7M7I - chains B and A of the 6 polymer chains in the assembly; structure by electron microscopy, 3.40 A resolution.

== Chain B (and A) ==
Molecule: EryAI
Organism: Saccharopolyspora erythraea
Notes: chain A of this document is another copy of the same molecule, construct and numbering; everything in this record applies to it too
UniProtKB: Q5UNP6 (Q5UNP6_SACER); the construct has insertions or renumbered stretches relative to UniProt, so the offset changes along the chain: 32-1485 = UniProt 557-2010; 1491-1573 = UniProt 3463-3545
Amino-acid sequence (1593 residues; each row starts with the number of its first residue):
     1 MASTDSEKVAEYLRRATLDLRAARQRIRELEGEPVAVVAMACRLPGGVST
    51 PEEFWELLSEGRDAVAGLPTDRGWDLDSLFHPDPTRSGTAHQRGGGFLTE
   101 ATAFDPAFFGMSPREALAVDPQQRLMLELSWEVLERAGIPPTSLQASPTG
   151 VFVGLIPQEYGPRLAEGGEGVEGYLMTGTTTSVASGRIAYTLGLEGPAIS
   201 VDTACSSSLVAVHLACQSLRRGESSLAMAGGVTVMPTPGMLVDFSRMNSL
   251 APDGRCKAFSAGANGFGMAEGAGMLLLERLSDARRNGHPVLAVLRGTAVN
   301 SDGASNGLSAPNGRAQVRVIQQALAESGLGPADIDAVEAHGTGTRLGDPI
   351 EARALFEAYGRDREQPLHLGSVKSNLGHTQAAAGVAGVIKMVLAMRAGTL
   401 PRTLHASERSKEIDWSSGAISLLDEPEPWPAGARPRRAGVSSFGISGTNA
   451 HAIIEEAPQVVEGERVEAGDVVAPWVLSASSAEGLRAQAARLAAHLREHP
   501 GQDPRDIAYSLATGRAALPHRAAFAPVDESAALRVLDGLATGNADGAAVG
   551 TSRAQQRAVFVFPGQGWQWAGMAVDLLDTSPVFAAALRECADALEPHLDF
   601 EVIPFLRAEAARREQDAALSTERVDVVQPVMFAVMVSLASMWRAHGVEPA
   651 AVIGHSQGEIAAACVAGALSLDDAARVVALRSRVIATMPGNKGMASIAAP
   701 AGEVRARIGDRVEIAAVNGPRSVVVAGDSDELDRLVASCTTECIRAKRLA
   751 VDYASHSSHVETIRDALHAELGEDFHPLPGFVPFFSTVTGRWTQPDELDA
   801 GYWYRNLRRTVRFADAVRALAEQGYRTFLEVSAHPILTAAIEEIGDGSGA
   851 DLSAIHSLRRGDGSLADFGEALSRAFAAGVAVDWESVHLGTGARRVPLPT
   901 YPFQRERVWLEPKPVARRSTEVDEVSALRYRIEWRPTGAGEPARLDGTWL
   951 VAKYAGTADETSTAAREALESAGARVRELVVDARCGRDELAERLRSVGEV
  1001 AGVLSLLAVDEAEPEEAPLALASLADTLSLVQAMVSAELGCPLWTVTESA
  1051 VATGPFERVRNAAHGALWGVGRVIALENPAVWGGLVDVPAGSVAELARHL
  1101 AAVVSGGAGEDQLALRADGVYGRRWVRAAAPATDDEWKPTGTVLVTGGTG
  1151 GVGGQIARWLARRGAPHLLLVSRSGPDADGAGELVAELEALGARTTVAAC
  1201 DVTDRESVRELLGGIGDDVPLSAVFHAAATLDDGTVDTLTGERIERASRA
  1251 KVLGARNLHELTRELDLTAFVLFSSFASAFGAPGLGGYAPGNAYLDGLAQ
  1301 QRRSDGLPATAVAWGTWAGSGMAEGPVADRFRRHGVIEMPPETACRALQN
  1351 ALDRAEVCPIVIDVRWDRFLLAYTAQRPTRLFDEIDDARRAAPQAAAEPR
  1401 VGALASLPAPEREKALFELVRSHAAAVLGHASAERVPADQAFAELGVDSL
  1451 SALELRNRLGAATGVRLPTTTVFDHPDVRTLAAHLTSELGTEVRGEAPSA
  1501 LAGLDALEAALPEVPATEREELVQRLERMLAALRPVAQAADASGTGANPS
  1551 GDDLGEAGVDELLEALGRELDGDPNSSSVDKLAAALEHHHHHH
Not modelled in the structure: 913-1403, 1491-1593 (chain A: 1391-1593)
Differences from the reference sequence: expression tag (1-31, 1574-1593); linker (1486-1490)
Glycans and other covalent adducts: compound PN7 linked to Ser1449

== Chain B / chain A interface ==
Residue-residue contacts (203; chain B residue first):
  Thr4(B) - Asp5(A)
  Asp5(B) - Thr4(A)
  Asp5(B) - Asp5(A)
  Asp5(B) - Ser6(A)  hydrogen bond (backbone-side chain)
  Ser6(B) - Asp5(A)  hydrogen bond (side chain-backbone)
  Val9(B) - Ser6(A)
  Val9(B) - Val9(A)  hydrophobic
  Val9(B) - Ala10(A)  hydrophobic
  Val9(B) - Leu13(A)  hydrophobic
  Ala10(B) - Val9(A)  hydrophobic
  Tyr12(B) - Leu13(A)
  Leu13(B) - Val9(A)  hydrophobic
  Leu13(B) - Tyr12(A)
  Leu13(B) - Leu13(A)
  Ala16(B) - Leu13(A)  hydrophobic
  Ala16(B) - Ala16(A)
  Ala16(B) - Thr17(A)
  Asp19(B) - Leu20(A)
  Asp19(B) - Arg24(A)  salt bridge
  Leu20(B) - Asp19(A)
  Leu20(B) - Leu20(A)
  Ala23(B) - Leu20(A)  hydrophobic
  Ala23(B) - Ile27(A)
  Arg24(B) - Asp19(A)  salt bridge
  Arg24(B) - Arg26(A)
  Arg26(B) - Ile27(A)
  Arg26(B) - Glu31(A)  salt bridge
  Ile27(B) - Ala23(A)
  Ile27(B) - Ile27(A)  hydrophobic
  Leu30(B) - Ile27(A)  hydrophobic
  Leu30(B) - Glu31(A)
  Leu30(B) - Arg221(A)  hydrogen bond (backbone-side chain)
  Ala66(B) - Asp1118(A)
  Leu68(B) - Phe1056(A)
  Thr70(B) - Glu933(A)
  Thr70(B) - Trp934(A)  hydrogen bond (side chain-backbone)
  Thr70(B) - Arg935(A)  hydrogen bond (backbone-side chain)
  Thr70(B) - Pro936(A)
  Thr70(B) - Thr1053(A)
  Thr70(B) - Phe1056(A)
  Thr70(B) - Tyr1121(A)
  Asp71(B) - Pro936(A)
  Trp74(B) - Glu933(A)
  Asp75(B) - Arg931(A)
  Leu76(B) - Glu933(A)
  Leu76(B) - Pro1055(A)
  Leu76(B) - Phe1056(A)  hydrophobic
  Asp77(B) - Arg931(A)  salt bridge
  Asp77(B) - Pro1055(A)
  Asp77(B) - Glu1356(A)
  Asp77(B) - Val1357(A)
  Phe80(B) - Pro1055(A)  hydrophobic
  Phe80(B) - Phe1056(A)
  Phe80(B) - Arg1303(A)  hydrogen bond (backbone-side chain)
  His81(B) - Arg1303(A)
  His81(B) - Ala1355(A)
  Pro82(B) - Arg1303(A)
  Pro82(B) - Gly1306(A)
  Pro82(B) - Leu1307(A)
  Arg86(B) - Asp1135(A)  salt bridge
  Arg86(B) - Asp1353(A)  hydrogen bond (side chain-backbone)
  Arg86(B) - Arg1354(A)
  Ser87(B) - Gly167(A)  hydrogen bond (side chain-backbone)
  Ser87(B) - Gly168(A)  hydrogen bond (side chain-backbone)
  Ser87(B) - Glu172(A)  hydrogen bond
  Gly88(B) - Ala165(A)
  Arg93(B) - Pro1055(A)  hydrogen bond (side chain-backbone)
  Arg93(B) - Phe1056(A)
  Arg93(B) - Ser1304(A)  hydrogen bond
  Gln145(B) - Ala304(A)
  Ala146(B) - Arg314(A)
  Pro157(B) - Thr180(A)
  Pro157(B) - Thr181(A)
  Glu159(B) - Arg163(A)
  Glu159(B) - Leu164(A)  hydrogen bond (side chain-backbone)
  Glu159(B) - Ala165(A)
  Gly161(B) - Arg163(A)
  Pro162(B) - Arg163(A)
  Arg163(B) - Glu159(A)  salt bridge
  Arg163(B) - Gly161(A)  hydrogen bond (side chain-backbone)
  Arg163(B) - Pro162(A)
  Arg163(B) - Arg163(A)
  Arg163(B) - Pro912(A)
  Leu164(B) - Gly239(A)
  Leu164(B) - Val242(A)
  Leu164(B) - Asp243(A)
  Ala165(B) - Gly88(A)
  Ala165(B) - Pro238(A)
  Ala165(B) - Gly239(A)
  Ala165(B) - Val242(A)
  Glu166(B) - Ser87(A)
  Gly167(B) - Ser87(A)
  Gly168(B) - Ser87(A)
  Glu172(B) - Asp243(A)
  Glu172(B) - Arg246(A)
  Gly173(B) - Asp243(A)
  Gly173(B) - Arg246(A)
  Gly173(B) - Met247(A)
  Leu175(B) - Asp243(A)  hydrogen bond (backbone-side chain)
  Met176(B) - Met240(A)  hydrophobic
  Met176(B) - Asp243(A)  hydrogen bond (backbone-side chain)
  Met176(B) - Phe244(A)  hydrophobic
  Met176(B) - Met247(A)  hydrophobic
  Met176(B) - Ile445(A)  hydrophobic
  Thr180(B) - Pro157(A)
  Thr181(B) - Pro157(A)
  Thr181(B) - Asp202(A)  hydrogen bond
  Ser182(B) - Ile156(A)
  Ser182(B) - Asp202(A)  hydrogen bond
  Ser182(B) - Ala204(A)  hydrogen bond (side chain-backbone)
  Ser182(B) - Ser446(A)
  Val183(B) - Ser446(A)
  Gly186(B) - Ser446(A)
  Arg187(B) - Leu308(A)
  Ala189(B) - Ser301(A)
  Ala189(B) - Gly303(A)
  Tyr190(B) - Gly303(A)
  Tyr190(B) - Ala304(A)
  Tyr190(B) - Ser305(A)
  Tyr190(B) - Gly307(A)
  Tyr190(B) - Leu308(A)  hydrophobic
  Gly193(B) - Gly303(A)
  Gly193(B) - Ala304(A)
  Leu194(B) - Ser301(A)  hydrogen bond (backbone-side chain)
  Leu194(B) - Gly303(A)
  Glu195(B) - Asn300(A)
  Glu195(B) - Ser301(A)  hydrogen bond (backbone-backbone)
  Glu195(B) - Arg314(A)  salt bridge
  Glu195(B) - Arg318(A)
  Gly196(B) - Ser301(A)  hydrogen bond (backbone-backbone)
  Pro197(B) - Val299(A)  hydrophobic
  Ala198(B) - Thr203(A)
  Ala198(B) - Ser301(A)
  Ala198(B) - Thr448(A)  hydrogen bond (backbone-side chain)
  Ile199(B) - Val201(A)  hydrophobic
  Ile199(B) - Val210(A)  hydrophobic
  Ile199(B) - Leu214(A)  hydrophobic
  Ser200(B) - Ser200(A)
  Ser200(B) - Val201(A)
  Ser200(B) - Asp202(A)  hydrogen bond (backbone-backbone)
  Val201(B) - Ile199(A)  hydrophobic
  Val201(B) - Ser200(A)
  Asp202(B) - Thr181(A)
  Asp202(B) - Ser182(A)
  Asp202(B) - Ser200(A)  hydrogen bond (backbone-backbone)
  Asp202(B) - Asp202(A)
  Thr203(B) - Ser182(A)
  Thr203(B) - Ala198(A)
  Thr203(B) - Ile199(A)
  Ala204(B) - Ser182(A)  hydrogen bond (backbone-side chain)
  Val210(B) - Ile199(A)  hydrophobic
  His213(B) - Glu223(A)  salt bridge
  Leu214(B) - Leu214(A)  hydrophobic
  Gln217(B) - Arg221(A)  hydrogen bond (backbone-side chain)
  Arg220(B) - Arg221(A)  hydrogen bond (backbone-side chain)
  Arg221(B) - Leu30(A)  hydrogen bond (side chain-backbone)
  Arg221(B) - Glu31(A)
  Arg221(B) - Gln217(A)  hydrogen bond (side chain-backbone)
  Arg221(B) - Arg221(A)
  Glu223(B) - His213(A)  salt bridge
  Glu223(B) - Val299(A)  hydrogen bond (side chain-backbone)
  Gly239(B) - Leu164(A)
  Gly239(B) - Ala165(A)
  Val242(B) - Leu164(A)
  Asp243(B) - Leu164(A)
  Asp243(B) - Glu172(A)
  Asp243(B) - Leu175(A)
  Phe244(B) - Met176(A)  hydrophobic
  Arg246(B) - Glu172(A)
  Arg246(B) - Gly173(A)
  Met247(B) - Gly173(A)
  Val299(B) - Pro197(A)
  Val299(B) - Glu223(A)
  Asn300(B) - Gly196(A)
  Ser301(B) - Ala189(A)
  Ser301(B) - Leu194(A)
  Ser301(B) - Glu195(A)
  Ser301(B) - Gly196(A)  hydrogen bond (backbone-backbone)
  Asp302(B) - Glu195(A)
  Gly303(B) - Ala189(A)
  Gly303(B) - Tyr190(A)
  Gly303(B) - Leu194(A)  hydrogen bond (backbone-backbone)
  Gly303(B) - Glu195(A)
  Ala304(B) - Gln145(A)
  Ala304(B) - Tyr190(A)
  Ala304(B) - Gly193(A)
  Ser305(B) - Tyr190(A)
  Gly307(B) - Tyr190(A)
  Leu308(B) - Thr177(A)
  Leu308(B) - Val183(A)  hydrophobic
  Leu308(B) - Gly186(A)
  Leu308(B) - Arg187(A)
  Leu308(B) - Tyr190(A)  hydrophobic
  Asn312(B) - Glu195(A)  hydrogen bond
  Ala315(B) - Glu195(A)
  Gln322(B) - Glu223(A)
  Ser446(B) - Ser182(A)  hydrogen bond (side chain-backbone)
  Ser446(B) - Val183(A)
  Ser446(B) - Gly186(A)
  Thr448(B) - Ala198(A)  hydrogen bond (side chain-backbone)
  Leu1450(B) - Arg246(A)
  Leu1453(B) - Asn248(A)
  Phe1473(B) - Asn306(A)
Interface residues without a listed pair, chain B (117 interface residues in all): Thr17, Glu31, Gly67, Gly73, Thr85, Gly94, Leu155, Ile156, Gln158, Glu169, Tyr174, Thr177, Thr179, Ser185, Thr237, Pro238, Met240, Thr297, Ala298, Ser309, Ile445
Interface residues without a listed pair, chain A (113 interface residues in all): Leu155, Ser218, Arg220, Thr237, Ala298, Ala315, Gln322, Pro1308

== Overview ==
117 residues of chain B face 113 of chain A across their interface, with 36 hydrogen bonds and 9 salt bridges.
Polar pairs include Asp19(B)-Arg24(A), Arg26(B)-Glu31(A) and Asp77(B)-Arg931(A). Covalently linked compound
PN7: at Ser1449(B).
Both chains are EryAI (Saccharopolyspora erythraea). Entry 7M7I (6-Deoxyerythronolide B synthase (DEBS) module
1 in complex with antibody fragment 1B2 (TE-free)) was determined by electron microscopy together with 7M7E,
7M7F, 7M7G, 7M7H and 7M7J from the same study.
